4YLN - chains D and E of the 9 polymer chains in the assembly; structure by X-ray diffraction, 5.50 A resolution (low resolution: residue-level contacts below are approximate; hydrogen-bond / salt-bridge calls are withheld).

# Chain D
Molecule: DNA-directed RNA polymerase subunit beta'
Organism: Escherichia coli
Notes: EC 2.7.7.6
UniProt: A7ZUK2 (RPOC_ECO24); residues 1-1407 here = UniProt positions 1-1407
Sequence (1407 residues; numbered 1 to 1407; the number before each row is that of its first residue):
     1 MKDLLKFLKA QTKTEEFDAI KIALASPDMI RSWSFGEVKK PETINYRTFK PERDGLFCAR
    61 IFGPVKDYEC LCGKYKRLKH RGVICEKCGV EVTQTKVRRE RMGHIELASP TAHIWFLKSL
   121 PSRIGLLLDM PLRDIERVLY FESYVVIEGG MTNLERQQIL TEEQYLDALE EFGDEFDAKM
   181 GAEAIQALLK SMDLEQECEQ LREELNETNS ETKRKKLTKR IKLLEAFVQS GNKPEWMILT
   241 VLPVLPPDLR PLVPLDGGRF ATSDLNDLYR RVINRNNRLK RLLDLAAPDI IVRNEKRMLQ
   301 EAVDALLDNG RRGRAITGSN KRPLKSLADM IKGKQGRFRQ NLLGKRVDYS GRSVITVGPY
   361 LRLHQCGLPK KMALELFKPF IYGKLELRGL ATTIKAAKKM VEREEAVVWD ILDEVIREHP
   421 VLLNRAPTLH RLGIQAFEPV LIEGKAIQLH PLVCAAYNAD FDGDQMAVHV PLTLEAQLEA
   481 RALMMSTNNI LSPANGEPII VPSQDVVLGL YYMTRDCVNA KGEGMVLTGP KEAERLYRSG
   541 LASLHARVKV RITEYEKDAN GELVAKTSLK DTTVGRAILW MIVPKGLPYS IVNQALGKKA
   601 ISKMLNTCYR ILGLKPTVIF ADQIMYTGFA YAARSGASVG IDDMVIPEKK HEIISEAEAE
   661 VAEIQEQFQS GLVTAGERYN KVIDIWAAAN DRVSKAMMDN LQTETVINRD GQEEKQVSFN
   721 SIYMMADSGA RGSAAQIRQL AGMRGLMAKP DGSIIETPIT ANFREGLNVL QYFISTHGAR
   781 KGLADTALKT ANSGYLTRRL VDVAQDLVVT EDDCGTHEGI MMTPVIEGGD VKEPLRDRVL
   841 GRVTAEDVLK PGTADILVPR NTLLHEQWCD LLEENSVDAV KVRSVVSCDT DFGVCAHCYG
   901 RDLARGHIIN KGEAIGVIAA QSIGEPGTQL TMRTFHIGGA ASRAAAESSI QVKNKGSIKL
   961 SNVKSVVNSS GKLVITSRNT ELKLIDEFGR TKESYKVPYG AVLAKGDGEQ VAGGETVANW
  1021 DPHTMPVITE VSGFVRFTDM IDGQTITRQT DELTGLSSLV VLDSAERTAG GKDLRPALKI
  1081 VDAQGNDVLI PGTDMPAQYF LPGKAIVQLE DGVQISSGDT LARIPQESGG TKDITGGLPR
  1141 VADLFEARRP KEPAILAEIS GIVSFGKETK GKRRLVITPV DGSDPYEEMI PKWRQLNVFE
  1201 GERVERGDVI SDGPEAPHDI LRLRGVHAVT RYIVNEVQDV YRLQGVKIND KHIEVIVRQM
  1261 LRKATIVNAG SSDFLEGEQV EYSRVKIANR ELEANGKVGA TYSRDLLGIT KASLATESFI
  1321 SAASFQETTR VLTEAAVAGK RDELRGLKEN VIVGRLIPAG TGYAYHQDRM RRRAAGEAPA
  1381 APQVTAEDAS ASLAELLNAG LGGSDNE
Disordered / not traced: 1-14, 1377-1407
Bound ions: Zn2+ site 1: Cys72, Cys85, Cys88; Mg2+: Asp460, Asp462, Asp464 (shared with 1 residue of chain 3); Zn2+ site 2: Cys814, Arg883, Cys898
Curated features (UniProtKB/Swiss-Prot):
  - binding site (Zn(2+)): Cys70, Cys72, Cys85, Cys88, Cys814, Cys888, Cys895, Cys898
  - binding site (Mg(2+)): Asp460, Asp462, Asp464
  - modified residue: Lys972 (N6-acetyllysine)

# Chain E
Molecule: DNA-directed RNA polymerase subunit omega
Organism: Escherichia coli
Notes: EC 2.7.7.6
UniProt: A7ZTK1 (RPOZ_ECO24); residue numbers follow UniProt; this construct covers 2-91
Sequence (90 residues; each row starts with the number of its first residue):
     2 ARVTVQDAVE KIGNRFDLVL VAARRARQMQ VGGKDPLVPE ENDKTTVIAL REIEEGLINN
    62 QILDVRERQE QQEQEAAELQ AVTAIAEGRR

# Chain D / chain E interface
Pairs across the interface (44; chain D residue first):
  Arg362(D) with Arg3(E)
  His364(D) with Val4(E)
  Glu414(D) with Asn43(E)
  Arg417(D) with Asn43(E); Lys45(E)
  Glu418(D) with Lys45(E); Val48(E)
  Leu474(D) with Ala27(E); Arg28(E); Thr46(E)
  Glu475(D) with Ala24(E); Arg28(E)
  Gln477(D) with Thr47(E)
  Leu478(D) with Val20(E); Ala23(E); Ala24(E)
  Glu479(D) with Val20(E)
  Arg481(D) with Ala2(E); Arg3(E); Val4(E); Val6(E); Leu51(E)
  Ala482(D) with Val20(E)
  Leu483(D) with Arg16(E); Val20(E)
  Met485(D) with Val4(E)
  Thr487(D) with Val4(E); Thr5(E)
  Asn488(D) with Thr5(E); Arg16(E)
  Leu614(D) with Thr5(E); Gln7(E)
  Lys615(D) with Val4(E); Thr5(E)
  Val618(D) with Thr5(E)
  Arg905(D) with Gly14(E)
  Asn910(D) with Asn15(E); Arg16(E); Phe17(E)
  Lys911(D) with Asn15(E)
  Glu913(D) with Phe17(E)
  Gly1360(D) with Phe17(E)
  Thr1361(D) with Phe17(E); Leu21(E)
Other interface residues (no listed pair), chain D (31 interface residues in all): Phe380, Lys384, Val415, Glu438, His907, Gly912
Other interface residues (no listed pair), chain E (26 interface residues in all): Val10, Glu11, Gln31, Asp44

# In short
The interface between chain D and chain E involves 31 residues on one side and 26 on the other. Cys72(D),
Cys85(D) and Cys88(D) form the Zn2+ site 1. Curated annotation (UniProt) lists 8 Zn2+-binding residues and 3
Mg2+-binding residues on chain D.
Here chain D is DNA-directed RNA polymerase subunit beta' and chain E is DNA-directed RNA polymerase subunit
omega, both from Escherichia coli. Entry 4YLN (E. coli Transcription Initiation Complex - 17-bp spacer and
4-nt RNA) was determined by X-ray diffraction, deposited together with 4YLO and 4YLP.
